2FPE - chains A and B; structure by X-ray diffraction, 1.75 A resolution.

== Chain A (and B) ==
Molecule: C-jun-amino-terminal kinase interacting protein 1
Organism: Rattus norvegicus
Notes: fragment: sh3 domain, residues 1-60; chain B of this document is another copy of the same molecule, construct and numbering; everything in this record applies to it too
Reference sequence: Q9R237 (JIP1_RAT); residues 1-60 here correspond to UniProt positions 487-546 (UniProt number = residue number + 486)
Chain sequence (62 residues; numbered -1 to 60; the number before each row is that of its first residue; numbers below 1 keep their minus sign (Gly-1 is residue -1)):
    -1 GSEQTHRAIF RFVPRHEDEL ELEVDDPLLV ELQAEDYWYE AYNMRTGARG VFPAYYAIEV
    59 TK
Modified positions: Mse42 (selenomethionine; parent Met)
Construct notes: expression tag (-1 to 0)

== Chain A / chain B interface ==
Residue-residue contacts (39; chain A residue first):
  Phe8(A) - Tyr53(B)  hydrophobic
  Arg9(A) - Tyr35(B)
  Arg9(A) - Tyr53(B)
  Phe10(A) - Trp36(B)  hydrophobic
  Val11(A) - Asp34(B)
  Val11(A) - Trp36(B)  hydrogen bond (backbone-side chain)
  Arg13(A) - Ala32(B)
  Arg13(A) - Asp34(B)  salt bridge
  Arg13(A) - Trp36(B)
  Arg13(A) - Glu38(B)  salt bridge
  Arg13(A) - Val49(B)
  His14(A) - His14(B)  hydrogen bond
  His14(A) - Asp16(B)  salt bridge
  His14(A) - Glu17(B)  salt bridge
  His14(A) - Trp36(B)
  Asp16(A) - His14(B)  salt bridge
  Glu17(A) - His14(B)  salt bridge
  Glu17(A) - Glu17(B)
  Glu17(A) - Trp36(B)
  Ala32(A) - Arg13(B)
  Asp34(A) - Val11(B)
  Asp34(A) - Arg13(B)  salt bridge
  Trp36(A) - Phe10(B)  hydrophobic
  Trp36(A) - Val11(B)  hydrogen bond (side chain-backbone)
  Trp36(A) - Arg13(B)
  Trp36(A) - His14(B)
  Trp36(A) - Glu17(B)
  Glu38(A) - Arg13(B)  salt bridge
  Val49(A) - Arg13(B)
  Pro51(A) - Pro51(B)  hydrophobic
  Pro51(A) - Tyr54(B)
  Ala52(A) - Tyr54(B)
  Tyr53(A) - Phe8(B)  hydrophobic
  Tyr53(A) - Arg9(B)
  Tyr53(A) - Tyr54(B)  hydrogen bond (backbone-side chain)
  Tyr54(A) - Pro51(B)
  Tyr54(A) - Ala52(B)
  Tyr54(A) - Tyr53(B)  hydrogen bond (side chain-backbone)
  Tyr54(A) - Tyr54(B)  hydrophobic
Also at the interface, not in a pair above, chain A (19 interface residues in all): Pro12, Tyr35
Also at the interface, not in a pair above, chain B (19 interface residues in all): Pro12

== In short ==
Chain A and chain B each contribute 19 residues to their interface; the contacts include 5 hydrogen bonds and
8 salt bridges. Polar pairs include Arg13(A)-Asp34(B), Arg13(A)-Glu38(B) and His14(A)-Asp16(B).
Both chains are C-jun-amino-terminal kinase interacting protein 1 (Rattus norvegicus). Entry 2FPE (Conserved
dimerization of the ib1 src-homology 3 domain) was determined by X-ray diffraction, deposited together with
2FPD and 2FPF.
